3HBQ - chain A; structure by X-ray diffraction, 2.80 A resolution.

Chain A:
Protein: Sulphite oxide
Organism: Gallus gallus
Notes: fragment: rCSO C185A residues 94 to 466; engineered mutation(s): Cys 185 Ala
Sequence (466 residues; each row starts with the number of its first residue):
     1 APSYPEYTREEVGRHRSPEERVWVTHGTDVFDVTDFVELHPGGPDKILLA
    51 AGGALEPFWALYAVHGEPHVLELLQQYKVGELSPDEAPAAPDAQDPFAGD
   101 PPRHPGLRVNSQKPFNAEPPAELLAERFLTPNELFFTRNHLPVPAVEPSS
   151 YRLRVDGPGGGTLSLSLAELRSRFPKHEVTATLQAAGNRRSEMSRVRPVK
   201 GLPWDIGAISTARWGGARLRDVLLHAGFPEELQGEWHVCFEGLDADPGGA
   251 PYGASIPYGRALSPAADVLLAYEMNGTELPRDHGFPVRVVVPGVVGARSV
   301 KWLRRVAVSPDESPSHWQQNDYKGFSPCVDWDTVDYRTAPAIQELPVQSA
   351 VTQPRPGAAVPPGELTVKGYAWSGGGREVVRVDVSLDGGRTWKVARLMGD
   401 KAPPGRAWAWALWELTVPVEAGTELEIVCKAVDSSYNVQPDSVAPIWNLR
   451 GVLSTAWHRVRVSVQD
Not modelled in the structure: 1-93
Small-molecule neighbours:
  - hydroxy(dioxo)molybdenum (MOM): Phe136, Arg138, Gln184, Ala185, Ala186, Val295, Gly296, Ala297, Tyr322
  - MTE (phosphonic acidmono-(2-amino-5,6-dimercapto-4-oxo-3,7,8a,9,10,10a-hexahydro-4H-8-oxa-1,3,9,10-tetraaza-anthracen-7-ylmethyl)ester): Phe135, Phe136, Thr137, Arg138, Asn139, His140, Leu183, Ala185, Gly242, Asp244, Tyr252, Asp282, His283, Arg288, Gly296, Ala297, Ser299, Val300, Lys301, Trp302, Tyr322

Summary:
Chain A binds compound MTE and hydroxy(dioxo)molybdenum.
Chain A is Sulphite oxide (Gallus gallus); the structure, Structure of recombinant Chicken Liver Sulfite
Oxidase mutant Cys 185 Ala, was determined by X-ray diffraction together with 3HBG and 3HBP from the same
study.
